PDB entry 8HAJ | electron microscopy, 4.80 A resolution (low resolution: residue-level contacts below are approximate; hydrogen-bond / salt-bridge calls are withheld) | chains C and I of the 11 polymer chains in the assembly

# Chain C
Molecule: Histone H2A type 1-B/E
From: Homo sapiens
UniProt: P04908 (H2A1B_HUMAN); residues 1-129 here correspond to UniProt positions 2-130 (UniProt number = residue number + 1)
Sequence (129 residues; each row starts with the number of its first residue):
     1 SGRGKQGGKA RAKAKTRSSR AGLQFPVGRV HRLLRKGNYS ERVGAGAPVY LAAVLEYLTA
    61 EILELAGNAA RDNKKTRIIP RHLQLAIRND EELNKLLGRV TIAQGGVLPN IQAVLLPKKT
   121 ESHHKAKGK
Unresolved in the structure: 1-13, 120-129
Swiss-Prot annotation at these positions:
  - modified residue: Ser1 (N-acetylserine), Arg3 (Citrulline), Lys5 (N6-(2-hydroxyisobutyryl)lysine), Lys9 (N6-(2-hydroxyisobutyryl)lysine), Lys13 (N6-(beta-hydroxybutyryl)lysine), Lys36 (N6-(2-hydroxyisobutyryl)lysine), Lys74 (N6-(2-hydroxyisobutyryl)lysine), Lys75 (N6-(2-hydroxyisobutyryl)lysine), Lys95 (N6-(2-hydroxyisobutyryl)lysine), Gln104 (N5-methylglutamine), Lys118 (N6-(2-hydroxyisobutyryl)lysine), Lys119 (N6-crotonyllysine), Thr120 (Phosphothreonine), Lys125 (N6-crotonyllysine)
  - cross-link (Glycyl lysine isopeptide (Lys-Gly)): Lys13 (interchain with G-Cter in ubiquitin), Lys15 (interchain with G-Cter in ubiquitin), Lys119 (interchain with G-Cter in ubiquitin)

# Chain I
Molecule: 180-nt DNA strand
From: Homo sapiens
Sequence (180 nucleotides; numbered 1 to 180; the number before each row is that of its first residue):
     1 ATCCGTCCGT TACCGCCATC AATATCCACC TGCAGATTCT ACCAAAAGTG TATTTGGAAA
    61 CTGCTCCATC AAAAGGCATG TTCAGCTGAA TTCAGCTGAA CATGCCTTTT GATGGAGCAG
   121 TTTCCAAATA CACTTTTGGT AGAATCTGCA GGTGGATATT GATGGCGGTA ACGGACGGAT
Unresolved in the structure: 1-9, 174-180

# How chain C and chain I interact
Residue-residue contacts (13):
  Lys15(C) with DT49(I)
  Thr16(C) with DG48(I)
  Arg17(C) with DA47(I); DG48(I); DT49(I)
  Arg20(C) with DT49(I)
  Gly28(C) with DA47(I); DG48(I)
  Arg29(C) with DA47(I)
  Arg32(C) with DA46(I); DA47(I)
  Arg42(C) with DG56(I)
  Lys74(C) with DC27(I)
Interface residues without a listed pair, chain C (11 interface residues in all): Ser18, Arg77
Interface residues without a listed pair, chain I (7 interface residues in all): DA36

# Overview
11 residues of chain C face 7 of chain I across their interface.
Here chain C is Histone H2A type 1-B/E and chain I is a 180-nt DNA strand, both from Homo sapiens. Entry 8HAJ
(Cryo-EM structure of the p300 catalytic core bound to the H4K12acK16ac nucleosome, class 2 (4.8 angstrom ...)
was determined by electron microscopy, deposited together with 8HAG, 8HAH, 8HAI, 8HAK, 8HAL, 8HAM and 8HAN.
